PDB entry 4ART | X-ray diffraction, 2.15 A resolution | chains A and B

# Chain A (and B)
Name: Structural protein ORF273
Organism: Acidianus TWO-TAILED virus
Notes: chain B of this document is another copy of the same molecule, construct and numbering; everything in this record applies to it too
UniProt: Q3V4T6 (Y273_ATV); residue numbers follow UniProt; this construct covers 1-273
Sequence (279 residues; numbered 1 to 279; the number before each row is that of its first residue):
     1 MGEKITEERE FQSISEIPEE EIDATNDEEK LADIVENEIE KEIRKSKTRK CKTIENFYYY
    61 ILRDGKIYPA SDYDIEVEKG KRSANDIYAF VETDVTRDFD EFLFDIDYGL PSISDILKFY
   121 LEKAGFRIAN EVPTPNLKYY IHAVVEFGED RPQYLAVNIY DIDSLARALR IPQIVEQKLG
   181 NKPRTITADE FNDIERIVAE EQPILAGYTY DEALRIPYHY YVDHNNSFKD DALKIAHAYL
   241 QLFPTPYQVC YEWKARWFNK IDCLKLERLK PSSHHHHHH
Not modelled in the structure: 1-21, 46-53, 148-151, 271-279 (chain B: 1-23, 44-54, 148-151, 270-279)
Sequence notes: expression tag (274-279)
Cystine bridges: C250-C263
Reported in the primary citation:
  - contacts within the chain: E29-K260 (salt bridge), D33-K260 (salt bridge), E252-K254 (salt bridge), E252-K265 (salt bridge)

# Chain A / chain B interface
Contacting residue pairs (49):
  S114(A) with R215(B)
  A129(A) with S227(B)
  N130(A) with S227(B)
  E131(A) with N225(B); N226(B); S227(B), hydrogen bond
  A188(A) with S227(B); F228(B)
  D189(A) with D231(B)
  F191(A) with H219(B); F228(B), hydrophobic
  N192(A) with I216(B); F228(B); D231(B), hydrogen bond
  E195(A) with R215(B), salt bridge
  R196(A) with E212(B)
  A199(A) with E200(B); R215(B)
  E200(A) with A199(B); E200(B); T209(B), hydrogen bond; D211(B); E212(B)
  Y208(A) with N192(B)
  T209(A) with E200(B), hydrogen bond
  D211(A) with E200(B); D211(B); R215(B), salt bridge
  E212(A) with N192(B), hydrogen bond; R196(B); E200(B)
  R215(A) with I113(B); E195(B); A199(B); Y210(B); D211(B), salt bridge
  I216(A) with N192(B)
  H219(A) with S114(B); F191(B); E195(B), salt bridge
  N225(A) with A129(B), hydrogen bond (side chain-backbone); N130(B); E131(B), hydrogen bond
  S227(A) with A129(B), hydrogen bond (side chain-backbone); N130(B); A188(B)
  F228(A) with A188(B); F191(B), hydrophobic
  D231(A) with D189(B)
Also at the interface, not in a pair above, chain A (27 interface residues in all): R97, I113, I128, N226
Also at the interface, not in a pair above, chain B (28 interface residues in all): E55, Y208, L214
Interface features reported in the paper:
  - residue pairs: D211(A)-R215(B) (salt bridge), R215(A)-D211(B) (salt bridge), H219(A)-E195(B) (salt bridge)

# Summary
The interface between chain A and chain B involves 27 residues on one side and 28 on the other; the contacts
include 8 hydrogen bonds and 4 salt bridges. Among the polar pairs are E195(A)-R215(B), D211(A)-R215(B) and
H219(A)-E195(B). The authors report salt bridges between D211(A) and R215(B), R215(A) and D211(B) and H219(A)
and E195(B). The paper reports contacts within the chain involving E29(A), K260(A) and D33(A) among others.
Chain A and chain B are both Structural protein ORF273 (Acidianus TWO-TAILED virus); the structure, Structure
of the ORF273 protein from the acidianus two-tailed virus, was determined by X-ray diffraction, deposited
together with 4ATS.
